5BMX - chains A and D; structure by X-ray diffraction, 1.80 A resolution.

Chain A (and D):
Protein: Triosephosphate isomerase
Organism: Plasmodium falciparum
Notes: EC 5.3.1.1; chain D of this document is another copy of the same molecule, construct and numbering; everything in this record applies to it too
Reference sequence: Q07412 (TPIS_PLAFA); residues 1-248 here = UniProt positions 1-248
Sequence (248 residues; each row starts with the number of its first residue):
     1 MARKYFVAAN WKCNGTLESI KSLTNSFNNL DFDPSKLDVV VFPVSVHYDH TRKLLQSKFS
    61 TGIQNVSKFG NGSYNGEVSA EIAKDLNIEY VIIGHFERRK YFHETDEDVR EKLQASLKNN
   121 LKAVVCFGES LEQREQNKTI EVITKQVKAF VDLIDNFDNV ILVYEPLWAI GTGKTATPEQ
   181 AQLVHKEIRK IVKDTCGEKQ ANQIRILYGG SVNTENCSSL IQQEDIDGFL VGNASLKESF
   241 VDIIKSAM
Disordered / not traced: 1 (chain D: 1-2, 137, 170-175)
Sequence notes: engineered mutation Asn75 (Thr in Q07412), Val163 (Ala in Q07412)
Ion coordination: Na+: Ile221, Gln223, Ile226
UniProt features mapped onto this chain:
  - active site: His95 (Electrophile), Glu165 (Proton acceptor)
  - binding site (D-glyceraldehyde 3-phosphate): Asn10, Lys12, Gly171, Leu230, Gly232, Asn233
  - mutagenesis: Ser73 (S73A: 3-fold decrease in substrate affinity; when associated with S-96), Phe96 (F96A: 2-fold decrease in substrate affinity; F96H: 6.7-fold decrease in substrate affinity; F96S: 5.5-fold decrease in substrate affinity. 3-fold decrease in substrate affinity ...), Leu167 (L167V: 3-fold decrease in substrate affinity; when associated with S-96)

How chain A and chain D interact:
Pairs across the interface (75; chain A residue first):
  Asn10(A) with Asn75(D), hydrogen bond
  Lys12(A) with Gly72(D); Ser73(D)
  Cys13(A) with Asn71(D); Gly72(D), hydrogen bond (backbone-backbone); Tyr74(D); Glu77(D), hydrogen bond (side chain-backbone); Ser79(D), hydrogen bond (side chain-backbone); Ile82(D)
  Asn14(A) with Gly72(D), hydrogen bond (side chain-backbone); Ile82(D)
  Gly15(A) with Ile82(D)
  Thr16(A) with Asp85(D)
  Leu17(A) with Asp85(D), hydrogen bond (backbone-side chain); Leu86(D), hydrophobic
  Val44(A) with Val78(D), hydrophobic; Ile82(D), hydrophobic
  Ser45(A) with Ser45(D), hydrogen bond; Val46(D); Val78(D)
  Val46(A) with Ser45(D); Ile82(D), hydrophobic; Leu86(D), hydrophobic
  His47(A) with Ile82(D); Leu86(D)
  Asp49(A) with Asp49(D)
  Gln64(A) with Asn75(D), hydrogen bond (backbone-side chain); Gly76(D), hydrogen bond (side chain-backbone)
  Phe69(A) with Tyr101(D), hydrophobic; Phe102(D), hydrophobic
  Asn71(A) with Cys13(D)
  Gly72(A) with Lys12(D); Cys13(D), hydrogen bond (backbone-backbone); Asn14(D), hydrogen bond (backbone-side chain)
  Ser73(A) with Lys12(D); Glu97(D)
  Tyr74(A) with Cys13(D); Glu97(D); Tyr101(D), hydrophobic
  Asn75(A) with Asn10(D), hydrogen bond; Gln64(D); His95(D); Glu97(D), hydrogen bond (backbone-side chain); Arg98(D), hydrogen bond (backbone-side chain)
  Gly76(A) with Gln64(D), hydrogen bond (backbone-side chain); Arg98(D)
  Glu77(A) with Cys13(D), hydrogen bond (backbone-side chain); Val44(D); Arg98(D), salt bridge; Phe102(D)
  Val78(A) with Val44(D), hydrophobic; Ser45(D); Val46(D), hydrophobic
  Ser79(A) with Cys13(D), hydrogen bond (backbone-side chain)
  Ile82(A) with Cys13(D), hydrophobic; Asn14(D); Gly15(D); Val44(D), hydrophobic; Val46(D), hydrophobic; His47(D)
  Asp85(A) with Thr16(D); Leu17(D), hydrogen bond (side chain-backbone)
  Leu86(A) with Leu17(D), hydrophobic; Val46(D), hydrophobic
  His95(A) with Asn75(D)
  Glu97(A) with Ser73(D); Tyr74(D), hydrogen bond (side chain-backbone); Asn75(D), hydrogen bond (side chain-backbone)
  Arg98(A) with Asn75(D), hydrogen bond (side chain-backbone); Gly76(D); Glu77(D), salt bridge
  Tyr101(A) with Phe69(D), hydrophobic; Tyr74(D), hydrophobic
  Phe102(A) with Phe69(D), hydrophobic; Glu77(D)
Other interface residues (no listed pair), chain A (38 interface residues in all): Ile63, Asn65, Gly70, Ile88, Ile92, His103, Asn233
Other interface residues (no listed pair), chain D (38 interface residues in all): Lys53, Asn65, Gly70, Ile88, Ile92, His103, Asn233

Overview:
Chain A and chain D each contribute 38 residues to their interface, with 21 hydrogen bonds and 2 salt bridges.
Polar pairs include Glu77(A)-Arg98(D), Asn10(A)-Asn75(D) and Cys13(A)-Glu77(D). From UniProt: active-site
residues His95(A) and Glu165(A), 6 D-glyceraldehyde 3-phosphate-binding residues and 3 mutagenesis sites on
chain A.
Both chains are Triosephosphate isomerase (Plasmodium falciparum). Entry 5BMX (Crystal structure of T75N
mutant of Triosephosphate isomerase from Plasmodium falciparum) was determined by X-ray diffraction together
with 4ZZ9, 5BMW, 5BNK and 5BRB from the same study.
